PDB entry 7KZN | electron microscopy, 4.00 A resolution | chains L and M of the 19 polymer chains in the assembly

Chain L (and M):
Protein: Dynein 8 kDa light chain, flagellar outer arm
Organism: Chlamydomonas reinhardtii
Notes: chain M of this document is another copy of the same molecule, construct and numbering; everything in this record applies to it too
UniProt: Q39580 (DYL1_CHLRE); residue numbers follow UniProt; this construct covers 1-91
Amino-acid sequence (91 residues; row label = number of the first residue in the row):
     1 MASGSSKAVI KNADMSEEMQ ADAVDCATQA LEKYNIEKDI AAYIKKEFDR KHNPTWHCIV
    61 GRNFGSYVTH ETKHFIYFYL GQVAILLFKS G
Unresolved in the structure: 1-7, 90-91

Chain L / chain M interface:
Pairs across the interface (37):
  Glu37(L) with Phe64(M); Gly65(M), hydrogen bond (side chain-backbone)
  Ala41(L) with Ser66(M); Tyr67(M)
  Ala42(L) with Tyr67(M)
  Lys45(L) with Tyr67(M)
  His57(L) with Val68(M); Thr69(M); Glu71(M), salt bridge; Phe88(M)
  Cys58(L) with Ser66(M), hydrogen bond (backbone-side chain); Tyr67(M)
  Ile59(L) with Ile59(M), hydrophobic; Gly65(M); Ser66(M)
  Val60(L) with Phe64(M); Gly65(M), hydrogen bond (backbone-backbone)
  Gly61(L) with Asn63(M); Phe64(M)
  Arg62(L) with Arg62(M); Asn63(M), hydrogen bond (backbone-backbone); Phe64(M)
  Asn63(L) with Gly61(M); Arg62(M), hydrogen bond (backbone-backbone)
  Phe64(L) with Val60(M)
  Gly65(L) with Glu37(M); Ile59(M); Val60(M), hydrogen bond (backbone-backbone)
  Ser66(L) with Cys58(M)
  Tyr67(L) with Ala41(M); Lys45(M); His57(M); Cys58(M), hydrogen bond (backbone-backbone)
  Val68(L) with His57(M)
  Thr69(L) with Lys45(M); Trp56(M); His57(M), hydrogen bond
Other interface residues (no listed pair), chain L (19 interface residues in all): Lys38, Phe88
Other interface residues (no listed pair), chain M (21 interface residues in all): Ala42, Lys46

Overview:
Chain L and chain M form an interface of 19 and 21 residues respectively, with 8 hydrogen bonds and 1 salt
bridge. Polar contacts include His57(L)-Glu71(M), Glu37(L)-Gly65(M) and Cys58(L)-Ser66(M).
Both chains are Dynein 8 kDa light chain, flagellar outer arm (Chlamydomonas reinhardtii). Entry 7KZN (Outer
dynein arm core subcomplex from C. reinhardtii) was determined by electron microscopy.
